PDB entry 6HVQ | X-ray diffraction, 1.90 A resolution | chains A and D of the 6 polymer chains in the assembly

== Chain A (and D) ==
Name: DNA protection during starvation protein
Source organism: Listeria innocua serovar 6a (strain ATCC BAA-680 / CLIP 11262)
Notes: EC 1.16.-.-; chain D of this document is another copy of the same molecule, construct and numbering; everything in this record applies to it too
UniProt: P80725 (DPS_LISIN); residue numbers follow UniProt; this construct covers 1-156
Chain sequence (156 residues; each row starts with the number of its first residue):
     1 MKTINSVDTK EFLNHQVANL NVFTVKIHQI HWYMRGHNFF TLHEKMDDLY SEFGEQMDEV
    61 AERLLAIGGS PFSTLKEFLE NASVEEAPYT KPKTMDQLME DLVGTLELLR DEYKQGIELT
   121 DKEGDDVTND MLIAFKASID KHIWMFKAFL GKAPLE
Not modelled in the structure: 1-4 (chain D: 1-5)
Bound ions: lanthanum (III) ion site 1: N5, S6, E11; lanthanum (III) ion site 2: H31 (shared with 2 residues of chain B); lanthanum (III) ion site 3 near E44 (its only coordinating residue here); lanthanum (III) ion site 4: D58, E62 (shared with 1 residue of chain B); lanthanum (III) ion site 5 near D58 (its only coordinating residue here); lanthanum (III) ion site 6 near E118 (its only coordinating residue here); lanthanum (III) ion site 7 near D121 (its only coordinating residue here); lanthanum (III) ion site 8: D130 (shared with 1 residue of chain C; 1 residue of chain E)

== Chain A / chain D interface ==
Contacting residue pairs - 22 pairs, chain A then chain D:
  W32(A) - W144(D)
  M34(A) - A148(D)
  R35(A) - A148(D)
  R35(A) - K152(D)
  R35(A) - A153(D)
  G36(A) - A148(D)  hydrogen bond (backbone-backbone)
  G36(A) - F149(D)
  H37(A) - N38(D)  hydrogen bond (backbone-side chain)
  H37(A) - F149(D)  hydrogen bond (backbone-backbone)
  N38(A) - N38(D)
  F39(A) - M145(D)  hydrophobic
  F39(A) - A148(D)  hydrophobic
  F39(A) - F149(D)  hydrophobic
  F40(A) - T41(D)
  F40(A) - L42(D)  hydrophobic
  F40(A) - K45(D)
  F40(A) - M145(D)  hydrophobic
  F40(A) - F146(D)  hydrophobic
  F40(A) - F149(D)  hydrophobic
  T41(A) - T41(D)  hydrogen bond
  H43(A) - W144(D)
  H43(A) - M145(D)
Also at the interface, not in a pair above, chain D (12 interface residues in all): G151

== Summary ==
10 residues of chain A and 12 residues of chain D are in contact, with 4 hydrogen bonds. Among the polar pairs
are H37(A)-N38(D), T41(A)-T41(D) and G36(A)-A148(D). The lanthanum (III) ion site 1 is built by N5(A), S6(A)
and E11(A).
Chain A and chain D are both DNA protection during starvation protein (Listeria innocua serovar 6a (strain
ATCC BAA-680 / CLIP 11262)); the structure, The structure of Dps from Listeria innocua soaked before soaking
experiments with Zn, Co and La, was determined by X-ray diffraction, deposited together with 6SEV, 6HUI, 6HX2
and 6HV1.
